Entry 7NAX (electron microscopy, 2.96 A resolution); this record covers chains A and L of the 20 polymer chains in the assembly.

Chain A:
Molecule: 16S rRNA
Source organism: Escherichia coli
Sequence (1542 nucleotides; numbered 1 to 1542; the number before each row is that of its first residue):
     1 AAAUUGAAGAGUUUGAUCAUGGCUCAGAUUGAACGCUGGCGGCAGGCCUA
    51 ACACAUGCAAGUCGAACGGUAACAGGAAGAAGCUUGCUUCUUUGCUGACG
   101 AGUGGCGGACGGGUGAGUAAUGUCUGGGAAACUGCCUGAUGGAGGGGGAU
   151 AACUACUGGAAACGGUAGCUAAUACCGCAUAACGUCGCAAGACCAAAGAG
   201 GGGGACCUUCGGGCCUCUUGCCAUCGGAUGUGCCCAGAUGGGAUUAGCUA
   251 GUAGGUGGGGUAACGGCUCACCUAGGCGACGAUCCCUAGCUGGUCUGAGA
   301 GGAUGACCAGCCACACUGGAACUGAGACACGGUCCAGACUCCUACGGGAG
   351 GCAGCAGUGGGGAAUAUUGCACAAUGGGCGCAAGCCUGAUGCAGCCAUGC
   401 CGCGUGUAUGAAGAAGGCCUUCGGGUUGUAAAGUACUUUCAGCGGGGAGG
   451 AAGGGAGUAAAGUUAAUACCUUUGCUCAUUGACGUUACCCGCAGAAGAAG
   501 CACCGGCUAACUCCGUGCCAGCAGCCXCGGUAAUACGGAGGGUGCAAGCG
   551 UUAAUCGGAAUUACUGGGCGUAAAGCGCACGCAGGCGGUUUGUUAAGUCA
   601 GAUGUGAAAUCCCCGGGCUCAACCUGGGAACUGCAUCUGAUACUGGCAAG
   651 CUUGAGUCUCGUAGAGGGGGGUAGAAUUCCAGGUGUAGCGGUGAAAUGCG
   701 UAGAGAUCUGGAGGAAUACCGGUGGCGAAGGCGGCCCCCUGGACGAAGAC
   751 UGACGCUCAGGUGCGAAAGCGUGGGGAGCAAACAGGAUUAGAUACCCUGG
   801 UAGUCCACGCCGUAAACGAUGUCGACUUGGAGGUUGUGCCCUUGAGGCGU
   851 GGCUUCCGGAGCUAACGCGUUAAGUCGACCGCCUGGGGAGUACGGCCGCA
   901 AGGUUAAAACUCAAAUGAAUUGACGGGGGCCCGCACAAGCGGUGGAGCAU
   951 GUGGUUUAAUUCGAUGXAACGCGAAGAACCUUACCUGGUCUUGACAUCCA
  1001 CGGAAGUUUUCAGAGAUGAGAAUGUGCCUUCGGGAACCGUGAGACAGGUG
  1051 CUGCAUGGCUGUCGUCAGCUCGUGUUGUGAAAUGUUGGGUUAAGUCCCGC
  1101 AACGAGCGCAACCCUUAUCCUUUGUUGCCAGCGGUCCGGCCGGGAACUCA
  1151 AAGGAGACUGCCAGUGAUAAACUGGAGGAAGGUGGGGAUGACGUCAAGUC
  1201 AUCAUGGCCCUUACGACCAGGGCUACACACGUGCUACAAUGGCGCAUACA
  1251 AAGAGAAGCGACCUCGCGAGAGCAAGCGGACCUCAUAAAGUGCGUCGUAG
  1301 UCCGGAUUGGAGUCUGCAACUCGACUCCAUGAAGUCGGAAUCGCUAGUAA
  1351 UCGUGGAUCAGAAUGCCACGGUGAAUACGUUCCCGGGCCUUGUACACACC
  1401 GCCCGUXACACCAUGGGAGUGGGUUGCAAAAGAAGUAGGUAGCUUAACCU
  1451 UCGGGAGGGCGCUUACCACUUUGUGAUUCAUGACUGGGGUGAAGUCGUAA
  1501 CAAGGUAACCGUAGGGGAACCUGCGGUUGGAUCACCUCCUUA
Not modelled in the structure: 1401-1407, 1495-1501, 1541-1542
Modified residues: PSU (pseudouridine-5'-monophosphate) at position 516, G7M (N7-methyl-guanosine-5'-monophosphate) at position 527, 2MG (2N-methylguanosine-5'-monophosphate) at position 966, 5MC (5-methylcytidine-5'-monophosphate) at position 967, 2MG (2N-methylguanosine-5'-monophosphate) at position 1207, 4OC (4n,o2'-methylcytidine-5'-monophosphate) at position 1402, 5MC (5-methylcytidine-5'-monophosphate) at position 1407, UR3 (3-methyluridine-5'-monophoshate) at position 1498, 2MG (2N-methylguanosine-5'-monophosphate) at position 1516, MA6 (6N-dimethyladenosine-5'-monophoshate) at position 1518, MA6 (6N-dimethyladenosine-5'-monophoshate) at position 1519
Bound ions: Mg2+ site 1 near U14 (its only coordinating residue here); Mg2+ site 2 near G21 (its only coordinating residue here); Mg2+ site 3: C48, G115; Mg2+ site 4 near A53 (its only coordinating residue here); Mg2+ site 5 near U56 (its only coordinating residue here); Mg2+ site 6: A59, U387; Mg2+ site 7 near A66 (its only coordinating residue here); Mg2+ site 8 near G100 (its only coordinating residue here); Mg2+ site 9: A109, G331; Mg2+ site 10 near G111 (its only coordinating residue here); Mg2+ site 11 near G113 (its only coordinating residue here); Mg2+ site 12: A116, G117, G289; 66 more Mg2+ sites not listed
What the authors report for this chain:
  - contacts within the chain: U921-A1534, A923-U1532, A1507-G1530 (pi stacking)
  - conformationally variable residues (register shift): U1393 to A1396

Chain L:
Molecule: 30S ribosomal protein S12
Source organism: Escherichia coli
UniProtKB: C3SQR7 (C3SQR7_ECOLX); numbering as in UniProt (aligned over 1-124)
Chain sequence (124 residues; each row starts with the number of its first residue):
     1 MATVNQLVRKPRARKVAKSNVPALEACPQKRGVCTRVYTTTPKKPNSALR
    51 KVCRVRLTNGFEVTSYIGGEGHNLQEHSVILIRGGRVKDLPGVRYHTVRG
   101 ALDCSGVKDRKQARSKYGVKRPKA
Not modelled in the structure: 1
Modified residues: Asp89 ((3R)-3-(methylsulfanyl)-L-aspartic acid; D2T)

How chain A and chain L interact:
Contacting residue pairs (109; chain A residue first):
  A32(A) - Pro28(L)  base contact
  A33(A) - Pro28(L)  sugar contact
  A33(A) - Gln29(L)  hydrogen bond to the sugar
  C34(A) - Gln29(L)  sugar contact
  C34(A) - Val98(L)  sugar contact
  G35(A) - Gly100(L)  sugar contact
  G35(A) - Ser115(L)  hydrogen bond to the sugar
  G35(A) - Gly118(L)  hydrogen bond to the sugar
  C36(A) - Arg114(L)  hydrogen bond to the sugar
  C36(A) - Ser115(L)  sugar contact
  C36(A) - Val119(L)  sugar contact
  C36(A) - Lys120(L)  salt bridge to the phosphate
  C36(A) - Arg121(L)  phosphate contact
  U37(A) - Lys120(L)  phosphate contact
  U37(A) - Arg121(L)  hydrogen bond to the phosphate
  G302(A) - Arg14(L)  sugar contact
  G362(A) - Arg31(L)  salt bridge to the phosphate
  G362(A) - Thr58(L)  phosphate contact
  A363(A) - Cys27(L)  base contact
  A363(A) - Pro28(L)  base contact
  A363(A) - Gln29(L)  base contact
  A363(A) - Lys30(L)  phosphate contact
  A363(A) - Arg31(L)  salt bridge to the phosphate
  A363(A) - Thr58(L)  hydrogen bond to the phosphate
  G500(A) - Arg121(L)  salt bridge to the phosphate
  C501(A) - Arg114(L)  salt bridge to the phosphate
  C501(A) - Ser115(L)  hydrogen bond to the phosphate
  C501(A) - Arg121(L)  salt bridge to the phosphate
  A502(A) - Ala113(L)  phosphate contact
  A502(A) - Arg114(L)  hydrogen bond to the phosphate
  A502(A) - Ser115(L)  hydrogen bond to the phosphate
  A502(A) - Lys116(L)  hydrogen bond to the phosphate
  C503(A) - Ala113(L)  phosphate contact
  C503(A) - Lys116(L)  salt bridge to the phosphate
  C518(A) - Pro45(L)  base contact
  C518(A) - Ser47(L)  phosphate contact
  C519(A) - Ser47(L)  hydrogen bond to the phosphate
  A520(A) - Ala48(L)  phosphate contact
  A520(A) - Leu49(L)  hydrogen bond to the phosphate
  A520(A) - Lys51(L)  phosphate contact
  A520(A) - Glu70(L)  hydrogen bond to the sugar
  G521(A) - Arg50(L)  hydrogen bond to the base
  G521(A) - Lys51(L)  salt bridge to the phosphate
  G521(A) - Gly69(L)  phosphate contact
  G521(A) - Glu70(L)  phosphate contact
  G521(A) - Gly71(L)  hydrogen bond to the phosphate
  C522(A) - Asn46(L)  base contact
  C522(A) - Arg50(L)  base contact
  C522(A) - Tyr66(L)  hydrogen bond to the phosphate
  C522(A) - Gly68(L)  phosphate contact
  C522(A) - Gly69(L)  hydrogen bond to the phosphate
  A523(A) - Asn46(L)  base contact
  A523(A) - Arg50(L)  base contact
  A523(A) - Val87(L)  base contact
  A523(A) - Lys88(L)  base contact
  A523(A) - Asp89(L)  base contact
  C525(A) - Arg86(L)  salt bridge to the phosphate
  C526(A) - Lys88(L)  phosphate contact
  G7M_527(A) - Asn46(L)  base contact
  C528(A) - Asn46(L)  hydrogen bond to the base
  G529(A) - Pro45(L)  base contact
  G529(A) - Asn46(L)  base contact
  G529(A) - Ser47(L)  hydrogen bond to the base
  G537(A) - Arg110(L)  salt bridge to the phosphate
  G538(A) - Arg110(L)  salt bridge to the phosphate
  G538(A) - Lys111(L)  hydrogen bond to the phosphate
  G538(A) - Gln112(L)  hydrogen bond to the phosphate
  A539(A) - Lys111(L)  phosphate contact
  A539(A) - Gln112(L)  hydrogen bond to the phosphate
  G550(A) - Lys116(L)  sugar contact
  U551(A) - Arg83(L)  hydrogen bond to the sugar
  U552(A) - Pro28(L)  hydrogen bond to the sugar
  U552(A) - Gln29(L)  base contact
  U552(A) - Arg83(L)  sugar contact
  U552(A) - Gly84(L)  hydrogen bond to the sugar
  U552(A) - Gly85(L)  phosphate contact
  A553(A) - Val21(L)  phosphate contact
  A553(A) - Leu24(L)  sugar contact
  A553(A) - Ala26(L)  hydrogen bond to the sugar
  A553(A) - Cys27(L)  sugar contact
  A553(A) - Pro28(L)  sugar contact
  A554(A) - Ser19(L)  hydrogen bond to the phosphate
  U561(A) - Lys15(L)  hydrogen bond to the phosphate
  U562(A) - Arg12(L)  base contact
  U562(A) - Ala13(L)  hydrogen bond to the base
  U562(A) - Arg14(L)  hydrogen bond to the sugar
  U562(A) - Lys15(L)  salt bridge to the phosphate
  A563(A) - Arg12(L)  base contact
  C564(A) - Leu7(L)  sugar contact
  C564(A) - Arg12(L)  salt bridge to the phosphate
  G567(A) - Arg12(L)  hydrogen bond to the base
  G568(A) - Ala2(L)  hydrogen bond to the base
  G585(A) - Asn5(L)  hydrogen bond to the sugar
  C880(A) - Thr3(L)  phosphate contact
  C880(A) - Asn5(L)  phosphate contact
  C880(A) - Arg9(L)  salt bridge to the phosphate
  G881(A) - Gln6(L)  phosphate contact
  G881(A) - Arg9(L)  salt bridge to the phosphate
  C882(A) - Ala2(L)  base contact
  U884(A) - Arg12(L)  base contact
  U884(A) - Lys15(L)  sugar contact
  A909(A) - Lys18(L)  salt bridge to the phosphate
  C910(A) - Lys18(L)  salt bridge to the phosphate
  C910(A) - Arg94(L)  salt bridge to the phosphate
  U911(A) - Arg94(L)  salt bridge to the phosphate
  C912(A) - Lys43(L)  salt bridge to the phosphate
  C912(A) - Pro91(L)  phosphate contact
  A913(A) - Lys43(L)  salt bridge to the phosphate
  A913(A) - Lys88(L)  salt bridge to the phosphate
Other interface residues (no listed pair), chain A (52 interface residues in all): A303, G524, C879, C883
Other interface residues (no listed pair), chain L (62 interface residues in all): Leu81, Gly92, Arg99, Ala101, Asp109, Tyr117

In short:
The interface between chain A and chain L involves 52 residues on one side and 62 on the other, with 33
hydrogen bonds and 22 salt bridges. Polar contacts include G521(A)-Arg50(L), C528(A)-Asn46(L) and
G529(A)-Ser47(L). From the paper: conformational variability at U1393(A); contacts within the chain involving
U921(A), A1534(A) and A923(A) among others.
Here chain A is 16S rRNA and chain L is 30S ribosomal protein S12, both from Escherichia coli. Entry 7NAX
(Complete Bacterial 30S ribosomal subunit assembly complex state I (Consensus Refinement)) was determined by
electron microscopy, deposited together with 7AF3, 7AF5, 7AF8, 7AFA, 7AFD, 7AFH and 17 further entries.
